PDB entry 6YTL | electron microscopy, 3.82 A resolution | chains A and B of the 22 polymer chains in the assembly

== Chain A (and B) ==
Molecule: Calcium homeostasis modulator protein 4
From: Homo sapiens
Notes: chain B of this document is another copy of the same molecule, construct and numbering; everything in this record applies to it too
UniProtKB: Q5JW98 (CAHM4_HUMAN); residue numbers follow UniProt; this construct covers 1-314
Chain sequence (314 residues; row label = number of the first residue in the row):
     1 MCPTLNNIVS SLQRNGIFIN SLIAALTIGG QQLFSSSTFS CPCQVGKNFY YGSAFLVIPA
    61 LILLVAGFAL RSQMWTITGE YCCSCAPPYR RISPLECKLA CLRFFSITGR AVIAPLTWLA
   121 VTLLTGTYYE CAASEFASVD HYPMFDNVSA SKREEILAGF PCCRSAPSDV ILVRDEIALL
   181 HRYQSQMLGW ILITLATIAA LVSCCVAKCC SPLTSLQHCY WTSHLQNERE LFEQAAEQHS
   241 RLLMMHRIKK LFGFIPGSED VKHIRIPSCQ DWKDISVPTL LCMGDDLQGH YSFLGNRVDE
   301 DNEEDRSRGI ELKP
Unresolved in the structure: 1-3, 84-93, 281-314
Disulfide bonds: Cys41-Cys131, Cys43-Cys162
From the paper describing this entry:
  - conformationally variable residues (helix shift): Pro115

== How chain A and chain B interact ==
Pairs across the interface (71; chain A residue first):
  Asn6(A) - Asn7(B)
  Phe34(A) - Leu124(B)  hydrophobic
  Phe34(A) - Trp190(B)  hydrophobic
  Thr38(A) - Leu124(B)
  Thr38(A) - Gln186(B)  hydrogen bond (backbone-side chain)
  Ser40(A) - Arg182(B)  hydrogen bond
  Cys41(A) - Leu179(B)
  Pro42(A) - Leu179(B)
  Pro42(A) - Tyr183(B)  hydrophobic
  Gln44(A) - Glu176(B)
  Gln44(A) - Leu180(B)
  Lys47(A) - Leu180(B)
  Lys47(A) - Tyr183(B)
  Tyr50(A) - Tyr183(B)
  Tyr50(A) - Met187(B)
  Tyr51(A) - Tyr183(B)  hydrophobic
  Tyr51(A) - Gln186(B)  hydrogen bond
  Tyr51(A) - Met187(B)  hydrophobic
  Ala54(A) - Met187(B)  hydrophobic
  Ala54(A) - Trp190(B)
  Phe55(A) - Gln186(B)
  Phe55(A) - Trp190(B)
  Ile58(A) - Trp190(B)  hydrophobic
  Ile58(A) - Thr194(B)
  Pro59(A) - Trp190(B)  hydrophobic
  Ile62(A) - Ile193(B)  hydrophobic
  Ile62(A) - Thr194(B)
  Ile62(A) - Thr197(B)
  Val65(A) - Thr197(B)
  Leu70(A) - Ile17(B)  hydrophobic
  Trp75(A) - Cys204(B)  hydrophobic
  Trp75(A) - Lys208(B)
  Thr76(A) - Ser215(B)
  Gly79(A) - Lys208(B)
  Cys83(A) - Cys209(B)  hydrophobic
  Arg229(A) - Cys219(B)  hydrogen bond
  Phe232(A) - Leu216(B)
  Glu233(A) - Cys219(B)
  Ala236(A) - Tyr220(B)
  Glu237(A) - Ser223(B)
  Glu237(A) - Asn227(B)  hydrogen bond
  His239(A) - Tyr220(B)  hydrogen bond
  Ser240(A) - Tyr220(B)
  Ser240(A) - His224(B)
  Arg241(A) - Asn227(B)
  Arg241(A) - Leu231(B)
  Met244(A) - Glu228(B)
  Met244(A) - Leu231(B)  hydrophobic
  Met244(A) - Phe232(B)  hydrophobic
  Met245(A) - Leu231(B)  hydrophobic
  Arg247(A) - His224(B)
  Ile248(A) - Phe232(B)  hydrophobic
  Ile248(A) - Ala235(B)  hydrophobic
  Phe252(A) - Ala235(B)
  Phe252(A) - Ala236(B)  hydrophobic
  Phe252(A) - His239(B)
  Phe254(A) - Ala235(B)
  Phe254(A) - Gln238(B)
  Phe254(A) - His239(B)
  Pro256(A) - Ala235(B)  hydrophobic
  Pro256(A) - Gln238(B)
  Ser258(A) - Gln238(B)  hydrogen bond (backbone-side chain)
  Val261(A) - Leu242(B)  hydrophobic
  Ile264(A) - His239(B)
  Arg265(A) - His239(B)
  Trp272(A) - Phe232(B)  hydrophobic
  Ile275(A) - Phe232(B)  hydrophobic
  Pro278(A) - His224(B)
  Leu280(A) - Leu95(B)  hydrophobic
  Leu280(A) - Glu96(B)
  Leu280(A) - Leu99(B)  hydrophobic
Other interface residues (no listed pair), chain A (53 interface residues in all): Cys43, Ala69, Glu228, Leu243, Leu251, Ile255, Gly257, Pro267, Val277
Other interface residues (no listed pair), chain B (38 interface residues in all): Leu201, Cys205, Gln234

== In short ==
The interface between chain A and chain B involves 53 residues on one side and 38 on the other, with 7
hydrogen bonds. Polar pairs include Thr38(A)-Gln186(B), Ser40(A)-Arg182(B) and Tyr51(A)-Gln186(B). The paper
reports conformational variability at Pro115(A).
Both chains are Calcium homeostasis modulator protein 4 (Homo sapiens). Entry 6YTL (Cryo-EM structure of a
dimer of undecameric human CALHM4 in the absence of Ca2+) was determined by electron microscopy, deposited
together with 6YTK, 6YTO, 6YTQ, 6YTV and 6YTX.
